PDB entry 5V5D | X-ray diffraction, 2.10 A resolution | chain A

# Chain A
Molecule: Orf 17
Source organism: Human herpesvirus 8
Reference sequence: O40922 (O40922_HHV8); residues 4-196 here correspond to UniProt positions 23-215 (UniProt number = residue number + 19)
Chain sequence (193 residues; each row starts with the number of its first residue):
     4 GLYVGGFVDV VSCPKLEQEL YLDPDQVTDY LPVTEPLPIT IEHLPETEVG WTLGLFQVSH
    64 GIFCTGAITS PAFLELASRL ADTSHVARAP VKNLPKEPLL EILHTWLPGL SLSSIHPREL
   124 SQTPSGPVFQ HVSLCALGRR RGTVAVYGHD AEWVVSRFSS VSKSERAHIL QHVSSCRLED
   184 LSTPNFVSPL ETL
Disordered / not traced: 195-196
Small-molecule neighbours: 8OY (4-{[6-(cyclohexylmethyl)pyridine-2-carbonyl]amino}-3-(phenylamino)benzoic acid): Ile-44, Phe-76, Leu-79, Ala-80, Leu-83, Ile-105, Leu-106, Trp-109, Leu-110, Ala-139, Phe-189, Pro-192

# Overview
Chain A binds compound 8OY.
Chain A is Orf 17 (Human herpesvirus 8); the structure, Room temperature (280K) crystal structure of Kaposi's
sarcoma-associated herpesvirus protease in complex with allosteric inhibitor (compound ..., was determined by
X-ray diffraction, deposited together with 5V5E.
